PDB entry 4I5G | X-ray diffraction, 2.30 A resolution | chains A and C of the 4 polymer chains in the assembly

# Chain A (and C)
Molecule: Alclohol dehydrogenase/short-chain dehydrogenase
From: Ralstonia sp
Notes: chain C of this document is another copy of the same molecule, construct and numbering; everything in this record applies to it too
UniProt: C0IR58 (C0IR58_9RALS); residue numbers follow UniProt; this construct covers 2-249
Sequence (262 residues; numbered -12 to 249; the number before each row is that of its first residue; numbers below 1 keep their minus sign (Met-12 is residue -12)):
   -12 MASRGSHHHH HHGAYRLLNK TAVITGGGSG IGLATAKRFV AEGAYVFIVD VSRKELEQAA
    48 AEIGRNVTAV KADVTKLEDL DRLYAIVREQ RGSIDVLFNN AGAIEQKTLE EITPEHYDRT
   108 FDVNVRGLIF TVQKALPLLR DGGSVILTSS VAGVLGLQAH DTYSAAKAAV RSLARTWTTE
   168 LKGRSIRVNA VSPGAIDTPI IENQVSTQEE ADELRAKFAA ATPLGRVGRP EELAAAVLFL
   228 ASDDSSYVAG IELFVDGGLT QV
Not modelled in the structure: -12 to 0, 187-202
Differences from the reference sequence: expression tag (-12 to 1); engineered mutation Gly15 (Asn in C0IR58), Asp37 (Gly in C0IR58), Val38 (Arg in C0IR58), Ser39 (Arg in C0IR58), Asn86 (Ala in C0IR58), Ala88 (Ser in C0IR58)

# Chain A / chain C interface
Contacting residue pairs (70):
  Ala1(A) - Ala1(C)  hydrophobic
  Arg3(A) - Arg3(C)
  Arg3(A) - Asp231(C)  salt bridge
  Arg25(A) - Asp231(C)  salt bridge
  Arg158(A) - Gln248(C)  hydrogen bond
  Arg162(A) - Gln248(C)  hydrogen bond (side chain-backbone)
  Arg162(A) - Val249(C)
  Thr165(A) - Pro210(C)
  Thr165(A) - Val249(C)
  Thr166(A) - Val249(C)
  Lys169(A) - Pro210(C)
  Ala182(A) - Tyr234(C)
  Thr209(A) - Tyr234(C)
  Pro210(A) - Thr165(C)
  Pro210(A) - Lys169(C)
  Leu211(A) - Ser233(C)
  Leu211(A) - Tyr234(C)  hydrophobic
  Arg213(A) - Ser233(C)
  Arg213(A) - Tyr234(C)  hydrogen bond (backbone-side chain)
  Val214(A) - Tyr234(C)
  Gly215(A) - Tyr234(C)  hydrogen bond (backbone-side chain)
  Arg216(A) - Ser233(C)
  Glu219(A) - Asp231(C)
  Glu219(A) - Ser233(C)  hydrogen bond
  Glu219(A) - Tyr234(C)
  Ala222(A) - Asp231(C)
  Ala223(A) - Asp231(C)
  Phe226(A) - Phe226(C)  hydrophobic
  Asp231(A) - Arg3(C)  salt bridge
  Asp231(A) - Arg25(C)  salt bridge
  Asp231(A) - Ala222(C)
  Asp231(A) - Ala223(C)
  Ser233(A) - Leu211(C)
  Ser233(A) - Arg213(C)
  Ser233(A) - Arg216(C)
  Ser233(A) - Glu219(C)  hydrogen bond
  Tyr234(A) - Ala182(C)
  Tyr234(A) - Thr209(C)
  Tyr234(A) - Arg213(C)  hydrogen bond (side chain-backbone)
  Tyr234(A) - Val214(C)
  Tyr234(A) - Gly215(C)  hydrogen bond (side chain-backbone)
  Tyr234(A) - Glu219(C)
  Tyr234(A) - Val242(C)
  Tyr234(A) - Asp243(C)  hydrogen bond (backbone-backbone)
  Tyr234(A) - Gly244(C)  hydrogen bond (backbone-backbone)
  Val235(A) - Phe241(C)
  Ala236(A) - Gly244(C)
  Ala236(A) - Gly245(C)  hydrogen bond (backbone-backbone)
  Ala236(A) - Gln248(C)
  Gly237(A) - Gln248(C)
  Ile238(A) - Leu240(C)  hydrophobic
  Ile238(A) - Phe241(C)
  Ile238(A) - Gln248(C)
  Glu239(A) - Gln248(C)
  Leu240(A) - Ile238(C)  hydrophobic
  Phe241(A) - Val235(C)
  Phe241(A) - Ile238(C)
  Val242(A) - Tyr234(C)
  Asp243(A) - Tyr234(C)  hydrogen bond (backbone-backbone)
  Gly244(A) - Tyr234(C)  hydrogen bond (backbone-backbone)
  Gly244(A) - Ala236(C)
  Gly245(A) - Ala236(C)
  Gln248(A) - Arg158(C)  hydrogen bond
  Gln248(A) - Arg162(C)  hydrogen bond (backbone-side chain)
  Gln248(A) - Ala236(C)
  Gln248(A) - Gly237(C)
  Gln248(A) - Ile238(C)
  Val249(A) - Arg162(C)
  Val249(A) - Thr165(C)
  Val249(A) - Thr166(C)
Interface residues without a listed pair, chain A (39 interface residues in all): Arg174, Ile183, Thr247
Interface residues without a listed pair, chain C (40 interface residues in all): Arg174, Ile183, Leu225, Glu239, Thr247

# Summary
The interface between chain A and chain C involves 39 residues on one side and 40 on the other, with 15
hydrogen bonds and 4 salt bridges. Among the polar pairs are Arg3(A)-Asp231(C), Arg25(A)-Asp231(C) and
Arg158(A)-Gln248(C).
Both chains are Alclohol dehydrogenase/short-chain dehydrogenase (Ralstonia sp). Entry 4I5G (Crystal structure
of Ralstonia sp. alcohol dehydrogenase mutant N15G, G37D, R38V, R39S, A86N, S88A) was determined by X-ray
diffraction, deposited together with 4I5D, 4I5E and 4I5F.
